Entry 5KPK (X-ray diffraction, 2.40 A resolution); this record covers chain A.

== Chain A ==
Name: Glycogen synthase kinase-3 beta
Organism: Homo sapiens
Notes: EC 2.7.11.26, 2.7.11.1
Reference sequence: P49841 (GSK3B_HUMAN); residues 1-420 here = UniProt positions 1-420
Sequence (424 residues; numbered -3 to 420; the number before each row is that of its first residue; numbers below 1 keep their minus sign (Gly-3 is residue -3)):
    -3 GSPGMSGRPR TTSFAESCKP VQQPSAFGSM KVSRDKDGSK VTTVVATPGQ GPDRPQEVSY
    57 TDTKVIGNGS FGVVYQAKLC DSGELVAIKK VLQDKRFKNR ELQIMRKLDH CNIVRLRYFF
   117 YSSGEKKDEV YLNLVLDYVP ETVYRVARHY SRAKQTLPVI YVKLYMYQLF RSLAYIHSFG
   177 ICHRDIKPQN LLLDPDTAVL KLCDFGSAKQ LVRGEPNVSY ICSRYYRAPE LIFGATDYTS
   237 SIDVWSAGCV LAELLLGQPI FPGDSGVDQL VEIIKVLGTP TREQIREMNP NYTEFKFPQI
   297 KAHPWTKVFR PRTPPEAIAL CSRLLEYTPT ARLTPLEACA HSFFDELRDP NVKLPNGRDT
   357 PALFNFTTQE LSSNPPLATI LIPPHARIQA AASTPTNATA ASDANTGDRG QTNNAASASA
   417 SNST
Unresolved in the structure: -3 to 34, 120-122, 385-420
Differences from the reference sequence: expression tag (-3 to 0)
Modified positions: Tyr216 (O-phosphotyrosine; PTR)
UniProt features mapped onto this chain:
  - active site: Asp181 (Proton acceptor)
  - binding site (ATP): Ile62 to Val70, Lys85
  - modified residue: Ser9 (Phosphoserine), Tyr216 (Phosphotyrosine), Ser389 (Phosphoserine), Thr390 (Phosphothreonine), Thr402 (Phosphothreonine)
  - lipidation: Cys14 (S-palmitoyl cysteine)
Residues lining bound ligands: 6VK ((4S)-3-cyclopropyl-4,7,7-trimethyl-4-phenyl-2,6,8,9-tetrahydropyrazolo[3,4-b]quinolin-5-one): Ile62, Gly63, Phe67, Val70, Ala83, Val110, Leu132, Asp133, Tyr134, Val135, Pro136, Thr138, Arg141, Gln185, Asn186, Leu188, Cys199
From the paper describing this entry:
  - binding site for 6VK: Asp133
  - contacts within the chain: Glu80-Arg113 (hydrogen bond), Arg113-Asp133 (hydrogen bond), Asp133-Lys197
  - contacts within the chain: Glu80-Arg113 (hydrogen bond) (from molecular simulation)
  - mutagenesis - D133E: unchanged catalytic activity
  - specificity-determining residues: Asp133

== Summary ==
Chain A binds compound 6VK. UniProt lists active-site residue Asp181 and 10 ATP-binding residues. The paper
reports a binding site for 6VK at Asp133; D133E leaves catalytic activity unchanged.
Chain A is Glycogen synthase kinase-3 beta (Homo sapiens); the structure, Glycogen Synthase Kinase 3 beta
Complexed with BRD0209, was determined by X-ray diffraction together with 5KPL, 5KPM and 5T31 from the same
study.
